PDB entry 7UN0 | X-ray diffraction, 3.00 A resolution | chain A

[Chain A]
Molecule: Dual specificity protein phosphatase 10
Source organism: Homo sapiens
Notes: EC 3.1.3.16, 3.1.3.48
Reference sequence: Q9Y6W6 (DUS10_HUMAN); residue numbers follow UniProt; this construct covers 320-467
Amino-acid sequence (152 residues; numbered 316 to 467; the number before each row is that of its first residue):
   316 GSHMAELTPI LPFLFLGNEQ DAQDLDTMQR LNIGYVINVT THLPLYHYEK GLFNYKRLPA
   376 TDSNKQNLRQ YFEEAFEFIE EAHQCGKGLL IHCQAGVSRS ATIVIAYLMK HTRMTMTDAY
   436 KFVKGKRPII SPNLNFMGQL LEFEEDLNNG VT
Unresolved in the structure: 316-319
Sequence notes: expression tag (316-319)
Ligand contacts: NV3 (1-[(9-chlorobenzo[h]quinazolin-2-yl)sulfanyl]-3,3-dimethylbutan-2-one): S413, T417, I420, M431, Y435, I445, S446, P447, N448, F451, M452, L455
Swiss-Prot annotation at these positions:
  - active site: C408 (Phosphocysteine intermediate)

[Summary]
Ligands of chain A: compound NV3. UniProt lists active-site residue C408.
Chain A is Dual specificity protein phosphatase 10 (Homo sapiens); the structure, Structure of MAP kinase
phosphatase 5 in complex with 3,3-dimethyl-1-((9-chloro-5,6-dihydrobenzo[h]quinazolin-2-yl)thio)butan-2-one,
an allosteric inhibitor, was determined by X-ray diffraction, deposited together with 7U4O, 7U4R, 7UMU, 7UMV
and 7UN4.
